Entry 5S65 (X-ray diffraction, 2.25 A resolution); this record covers chains C and E of the 6 polymer chains in the assembly.

# Chain C
Molecule: Tubulin alpha-1B chain
From: Bos taurus
Reference sequence: P81947 (TBA1B_BOVIN); residues 1-451 here = UniProt positions 1-451
Chain sequence (451 residues; each row starts with the number of its first residue):
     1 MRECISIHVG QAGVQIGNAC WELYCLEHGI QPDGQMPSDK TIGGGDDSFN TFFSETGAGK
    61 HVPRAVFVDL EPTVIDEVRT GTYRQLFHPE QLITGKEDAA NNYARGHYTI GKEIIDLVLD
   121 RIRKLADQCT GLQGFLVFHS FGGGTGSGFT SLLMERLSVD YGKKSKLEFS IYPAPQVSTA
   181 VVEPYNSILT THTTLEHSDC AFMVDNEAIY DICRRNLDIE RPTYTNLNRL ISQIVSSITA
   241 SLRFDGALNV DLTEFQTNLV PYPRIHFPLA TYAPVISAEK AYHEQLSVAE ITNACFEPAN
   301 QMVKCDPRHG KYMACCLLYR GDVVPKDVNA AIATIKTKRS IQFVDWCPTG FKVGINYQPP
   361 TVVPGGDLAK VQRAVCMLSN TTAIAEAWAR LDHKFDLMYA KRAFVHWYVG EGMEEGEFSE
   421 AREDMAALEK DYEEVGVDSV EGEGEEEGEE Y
Unresolved in the structure: 441-451
Bound ions: Ca2+ site 1: Asp39, Thr41, Gly44, Glu55; Ca2+ site 2: Glu284 (shared with 1 residue of chain B)
Ligand contacts:
  - GTP (guanosine-5'-triphosphate): Gly10, Gln11, Ala12, Gln15, Ile16, Asp69, Asp98, Ala99, Ala100, Asn101, Ser140, Gly142, Gly143, Gly144, Thr145, Gly146, Ile171, Pro173, Val177, Ser178, Thr179, Glu183, Asn206, Tyr224, Leu227, Asn228, Ile231
  - X1J (1-(5-amino-1,3-dihydro-2H-isoindol-2-yl)ethan-1-one): Thr41, Ile42, Gly44, Gly45

# Chain E
Molecule: Stathmin-4
From: Rattus norvegicus
Reference sequence: P63043 (STMN4_RAT); residues 5-145 here correspond to UniProt positions 49-189 (UniProt number = residue number + 44)
Chain sequence (143 residues; row label = number of the first residue in the row):
     3 MADMEVIELN KCTSGQSFEV ILKPPSFDGV PEFNASLPRR RDPSLEEIQK KLEAAEERRK
    63 YQEAELLKHL AEKREHEREV IQKAIEENNN FIKMAKEKLA QKMESNKENR EAHLAAMLER
   123 LQEKDKHAEE VRKNKELKEE ASR
Unresolved in the structure: 3-5, 29-43, 144-145
Sequence notes: initiating methionine (3); expression tag (4)
Curated features (UniProtKB/Swiss-Prot):
  - modified residue: Ser46 (Phosphoserine)

# How chain C and chain E interact
Pairs across the interface (32; chain C residue first):
  His107(C) - Leu101(E)
  His107(C) - Lys104(E)
  His107(C) - Met105(E)
  Tyr108(C) - Lys104(E)
  Tyr108(C) - Met105(E)  hydrophobic
  Tyr108(C) - Asn108(E)
  Thr109(C) - Arg112(E)
  Lys112(C) - Met105(E)
  Glu155(C) - Leu101(E)
  Glu155(C) - Lys104(E)  salt bridge
  Arg156(C) - Leu101(E)
  Ser158(C) - Phe93(E)
  Ser158(C) - Ile94(E)
  Val159(C) - Ile94(E)
  Val159(C) - Ala97(E)  hydrophobic
  Val159(C) - Lys98(E)
  Gly162(C) - Ile94(E)
  Lys163(C) - Asn90(E)
  Lys163(C) - Phe93(E)
  Glu196(C) - Phe93(E)
  His197(C) - Phe93(E)
  Val409(C) - His115(E)  hydrogen bond (backbone-side chain)
  Gly410(C) - Arg112(E)
  Gly410(C) - His115(E)
  Glu411(C) - Asn108(E)  hydrogen bond (backbone-side chain)
  Glu411(C) - Arg112(E)  salt bridge
  Gly412(C) - Asn108(E)  hydrogen bond (backbone-side chain)
  Gly412(C) - Asn111(E)  hydrogen bond (backbone-side chain)
  Gly412(C) - Arg112(E)
  Met413(C) - Asn108(E)
  Glu414(C) - Ser107(E)  hydrogen bond
  Glu414(C) - Asn111(E)  hydrogen bond
Also at the interface, not in a pair above, chain C (21 interface residues in all): Leu152, Thr193, Glu417
Also at the interface, not in a pair above, chain E (14 interface residues in all): Lys100

# In short
The interface between chain C and chain E involves 21 residues on one side and 14 on the other; the contacts
include 6 hydrogen bonds and 2 salt bridges. Among the polar pairs are Glu155(C)-Lys104(E),
Glu411(C)-Arg112(E) and Val409(C)-His115(E).
Chain C is Tubulin alpha-1B chain (Bos taurus) and chain E is Stathmin-4 (Rattus norvegicus); the structure,
Tubulin-Z1354416068-complex, was determined by X-ray diffraction, deposited together with 5S4L, 5S4M, 5S4N,
5S4O, 5S4P, 5S4Q and 52 further entries.
